PDB entry 8ADX | X-ray diffraction, 1.60 A resolution | chains A and D

== Chain A (and D) ==
Name: Phenolic acid decarboxylase N55
From: synthetic construct
Notes: chain D of this document is another copy of the same molecule, construct and numbering; everything in this record applies to it too
Sequence (192 residues; row label = number of the first residue in the row):
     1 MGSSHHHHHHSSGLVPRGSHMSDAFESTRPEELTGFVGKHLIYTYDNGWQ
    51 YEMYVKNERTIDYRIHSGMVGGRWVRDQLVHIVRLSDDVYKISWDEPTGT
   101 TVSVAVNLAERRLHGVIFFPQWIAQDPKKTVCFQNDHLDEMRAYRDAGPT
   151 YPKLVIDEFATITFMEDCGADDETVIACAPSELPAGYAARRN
Unresolved in the structure: 1-23, 192 (chain D: 1-23)

== How chain A and chain D interact ==
Pairs across the interface (65; chain A residue first):
  Ser27(A) - Asp157(D)  hydrogen bond
  Arg29(A) - Asp46(D)  salt bridge
  Arg29(A) - Arg112(D)
  Arg29(A) - Phe159(D)
  Asp46(A) - Arg29(D)  salt bridge
  His81(A) - Val155(D)
  His81(A) - Asp157(D)
  Val83(A) - His114(D)
  Val83(A) - Asp157(D)
  Val83(A) - Phe159(D)  hydrophobic
  Arg84(A) - Glu110(D)  salt bridge
  Arg84(A) - Arg112(D)
  Arg84(A) - Phe159(D)
  Leu85(A) - Ala105(D)  hydrophobic
  Leu85(A) - Asn107(D)  hydrogen bond (backbone-side chain)
  Leu85(A) - His114(D)
  Ser86(A) - Asn107(D)
  Val89(A) - Ser86(D)
  Lys91(A) - Ser103(D)  hydrogen bond (side chain-backbone)
  Lys91(A) - Ala105(D)
  Lys91(A) - His114(D)  hydrogen bond
  Lys91(A) - Val116(D)
  Ser93(A) - Val116(D)
  Trp94(A) - Phe118(D)
  Asp95(A) - Phe118(D)
  Asp95(A) - Lys153(D)
  Gly99(A) - Tyr151(D)
  Gly99(A) - Lys153(D)
  Thr101(A) - Thr101(D)  hydrogen bond
  Thr101(A) - Phe118(D)
  Val102(A) - Phe118(D)
  Ser103(A) - Lys91(D)  hydrogen bond (backbone-side chain)
  Ser103(A) - Ser103(D)
  Ala105(A) - Leu85(D)  hydrophobic
  Ala105(A) - Lys91(D)
  Asn107(A) - Leu85(D)  hydrogen bond (side chain-backbone)
  Asn107(A) - Ser86(D)
  Glu110(A) - Arg84(D)  salt bridge
  Glu110(A) - Leu85(D)
  Arg112(A) - Arg29(D)
  Arg112(A) - Glu32(D)  salt bridge
  Arg112(A) - Arg84(D)  hydrogen bond (side chain-backbone)
  His114(A) - Val83(D)
  His114(A) - Leu85(D)
  His114(A) - Lys91(D)  hydrogen bond
  Val116(A) - Ser93(D)
  Phe118(A) - Trp94(D)
  Phe118(A) - Asp95(D)
  Phe118(A) - Thr101(D)
  Phe118(A) - Val102(D)
  Arg145(A) - Tyr151(D)
  Thr150(A) - Tyr151(D)
  Tyr151(A) - Gly99(D)
  Tyr151(A) - Arg145(D)
  Tyr151(A) - Thr150(D)
  Lys153(A) - Asp95(D)
  Asp157(A) - Ser27(D)  hydrogen bond
  Asp157(A) - His81(D)
  Asp157(A) - Val83(D)
  Glu158(A) - Glu26(D)
  Phe159(A) - Ser27(D)
  Phe159(A) - Arg29(D)
  Phe159(A) - Glu32(D)
  Phe159(A) - Val83(D)  hydrophobic
  Phe159(A) - Arg84(D)
Other interface residues (no listed pair), chain A (37 interface residues in all): Thr98, Val104, Gly115, Pro120, Asp146, Val155
Other interface residues (no listed pair), chain D (37 interface residues in all): Val89, Val104, Gly115, Pro120, Asp146

== Overview ==
Chain A and chain D each contribute 37 residues to their interface, with 10 hydrogen bonds and 5 salt bridges.
Polar pairs include Arg29(A)-Asp46(D), Arg84(A)-Glu110(D) and Arg112(A)-Glu32(D).
Both chains are Phenolic acid decarboxylase N55 (synthetic construct). Entry 8ADX (Structure of the
Reconstructed Ancestor of Phenolic Acid Decarboxylase AncPAD55) was determined by X-ray diffraction (same
publication as 8B30 and 8A85).
